6MZX - chains A5 and A6 of the 9 polymer chains in the assembly; structure by electron microscopy, 3.00 A resolution.

[Chain A5 (and A6)]
Name: Microcompartments protein HO-5815
Source organism: Haliangium ochraceum (strain DSM 14365 / JCM 11303 / SMP-2)
Notes: chain A6 of this document is another copy of the same molecule, construct and numbering; everything in this record applies to it too
UniProtKB: D0LID5 (D0LID5_HALO1); residue numbers follow UniProt; this construct covers 1-99
Sequence (99 residues; each row starts with the number of its first residue):
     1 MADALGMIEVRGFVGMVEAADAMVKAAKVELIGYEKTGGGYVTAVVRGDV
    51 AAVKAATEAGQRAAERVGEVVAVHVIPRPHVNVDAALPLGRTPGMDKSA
Not modelled in the structure: 1, 94-99
Curated features (UniProtKB/Swiss-Prot):
  - mutagenesis: Lys28 (K28A: Forms larger hexamer patches, increases hexamer stacking), Arg78 (R78A: Forms smaller hexamer patches)

[Chain A5 / chain A6 interface]
Contacting residue pairs - 44 pairs, chain A5 then chain A6:
  Arg11(A5) - Tyr41(A6)  hydrogen bond
  Gly12(A5) - Glu9(A6)
  Phe13(A5) - Glu9(A6)  hydrogen bond (backbone-side chain)
  Phe13(A5) - Glu35(A6)
  Phe13(A5) - Thr37(A6)
  Phe13(A5) - Thr43(A6)
  Val14(A5) - Met7(A6)  hydrophobic
  Val14(A5) - Glu9(A6)  hydrogen bond (backbone-side chain)
  Val14(A5) - Thr43(A6)
  Val14(A5) - Ala72(A6)  hydrophobic
  Val14(A5) - His74(A6)
  Val17(A5) - Leu5(A6)  hydrophobic
  Val17(A5) - Met7(A6)  hydrophobic
  Val17(A5) - Ile76(A6)  hydrophobic
  Glu18(A5) - His74(A6)  salt bridge
  Glu18(A5) - Ile76(A6)
  Asp21(A5) - Ile76(A6)
  Asp21(A5) - Pro79(A6)
  Asp21(A5) - His80(A6)  hydrogen bond (side chain-backbone)
  Asp21(A5) - Val83(A6)
  Val24(A5) - His80(A6)
  Val24(A5) - Asn82(A6)
  Lys25(A5) - Arg78(A6)  hydrogen bond (side chain-backbone)
  Val29(A5) - Asn82(A6)
  Glu30(A5) - Asn82(A6)
  Leu31(A5) - Asn82(A6)
  Leu31(A5) - Ala86(A6)
  Leu31(A5) - Leu87(A6)  hydrophobic
  Gly33(A5) - Ala86(A6)
  Tyr34(A5) - Glu35(A6)  hydrogen bond
  Tyr34(A5) - Leu87(A6)  hydrophobic
  Tyr34(A5) - Pro88(A6)
  Lys36(A5) - Glu35(A6)  salt bridge
  Lys36(A5) - Lys36(A6)  hydrogen bond (side chain-backbone)
  Lys36(A5) - Thr37(A6)
  Gly38(A5) - Thr37(A6)
  Gly39(A5) - Gly38(A6)
  Gly39(A5) - Gly39(A6)
  Gly39(A5) - Tyr41(A6)
  Gly40(A5) - Thr37(A6)  hydrogen bond (backbone-backbone)
  Gly40(A5) - Gly38(A6)  hydrogen bond (backbone-backbone)
  Gly40(A5) - Tyr41(A6)
  Val42(A5) - Thr37(A6)
  Val67(A5) - His74(A6)
Other interface residues (no listed pair), chain A5 (23 interface residues in all): Ala20, Ile32, Tyr41
Other interface residues (no listed pair), chain A6 (24 interface residues in all): Ile8, Val73, Leu89

[In short]
The interface between chain A5 and chain A6 involves 23 residues on one side and 24 on the other, with 9
hydrogen bonds and 2 salt bridges. Among the polar pairs are Glu18(A5)-His74(A6), Lys36(A5)-Glu35(A6) and
Arg11(A5)-Tyr41(A6). From UniProt: 2 mutagenesis sites on chain A5.
Both chains are Microcompartments protein HO-5815 (Haliangium ochraceum (strain DSM 14365 / JCM 11303 /
SMP-2)). Entry 6MZX (Cryo-EM structure of the HO BMC shell: Icosahedral reconstruction (main population)) was
determined by electron microscopy together with 6MZU, 6MZV, 6MZY, 6N06, 6N07, 6N09, 6N0F and 6N0G from the
same study.
